8TPA - chains A and K of the 12 polymer chains in the assembly; structure by electron microscopy, 3.00 A resolution.

== Chain A ==
Protein: Hemagglutinin HA1 chain
Source organism: Influenza A virus (A/New Caledonia/20/1999(H1N1))
UniProt: Q6WG00 (Q6WG00_9INFA); the construct lacks a stretch of the UniProt sequence, so the offset changes along the chain: -6 to 54 = UniProt 1-61; 55-83 = UniProt 63-91; 84-95 = UniProt 93-104; 96-135 = UniProt 106-145; 2 more segments
Sequence (343 residues; each row starts with the number of its first residue; a row labelled like 135A-135C holds insertion residues (135A, then the next letters in order); numbers below 1 keep their minus sign (Met-6 is residue -6)):
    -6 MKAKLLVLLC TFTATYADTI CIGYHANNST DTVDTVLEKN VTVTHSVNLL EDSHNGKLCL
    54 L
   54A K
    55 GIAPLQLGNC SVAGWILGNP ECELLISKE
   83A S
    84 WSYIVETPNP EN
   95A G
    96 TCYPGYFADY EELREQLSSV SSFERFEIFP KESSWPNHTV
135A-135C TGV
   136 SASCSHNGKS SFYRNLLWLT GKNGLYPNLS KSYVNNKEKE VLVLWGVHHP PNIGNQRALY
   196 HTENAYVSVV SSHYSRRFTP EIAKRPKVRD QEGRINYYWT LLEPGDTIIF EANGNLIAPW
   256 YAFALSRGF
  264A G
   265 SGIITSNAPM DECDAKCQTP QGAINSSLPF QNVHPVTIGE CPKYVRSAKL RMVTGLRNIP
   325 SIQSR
Disordered / not traced: -6 to 10, 326-329
Disulfide bonds: Cys52-Cys277, Cys64-Cys76, Cys97-Cys139, Cys281-Cys305
Covalent attachments: N-acetylglucosamine (NAG) linked to Asn63, Asn95, Asn132, Asn163, Asn289

== Chain K ==
Protein: Hemagglutinin HA2 chain
Source organism: Influenza A virus (A/New Caledonia/20/1999(H1N1))
UniProt: Q6WG00 (Q6WG00_9INFA); residues 1-222 here correspond to UniProt positions 344-565 (UniProt number = residue number + 343)
Sequence (222 residues; numbered 1 to 222; the number before each row is that of its first residue):
     1 GLFGAIAGFI EGGWTGMVDG WYGYHHQNEQ GSGYAADQKS TQNAINGITN KVNSVIEKMN
    61 TQFTAVGKEF NKLERRMENL NKKVDDGFLD IWTYNAELLV LLENERTLDF HDSNVKNLYE
   121 KVKSQLKNNA KEIGNGCFEF YHKCNNECME SVKNGTYDYP KYSEESKLNR EKIDGVKLES
   181 MGVYQILAIY STVASSLVLL VSLGAISFWM CSNGSLQCRI CI
Disordered / not traced: 1-8, 172-222
Disulfide bonds: Cys144-Cys148

== Chain A / chain K interface ==
Pairs across the interface - 12 pairs, chain A then chain K:
  Asp104(A) with Leu73(K)
  Glu106(A) with Arg76(K)
  Glu107(A) with Leu73(K); Glu74(K); Arg75(K), hydrogen bond (side chain-backbone); Arg76(K), salt bridge
  Glu110(A) with Arg75(K); Arg76(K); Asn79(K), hydrogen bond
  Gln111(A) with Lys72(K)
  Trp234(A) with Leu73(K), hydrophobic
  Glu238(A) with Lys72(K), salt bridge
Interface residues without a listed pair, chain A (8 interface residues in all): Lys307
Interface residues without a listed pair, chain K (7 interface residues in all): Asp90

== Overview ==
Chain A and chain K form an interface of 8 and 7 residues respectively, with 2 hydrogen bonds and 2 salt
bridges. Polar contacts include Glu107(A)-Arg76(K), Glu238(A)-Lys72(K) and Glu107(A)-Arg75(K).
N-acetylglucosamine is covalently linked to Asn63(A), Asn95(A), Asn132(A), Asn163(A) and Asn289(A).
Here chain A is Hemagglutinin HA1 chain and chain K is Hemagglutinin HA2 chain, both from Influenza A virus
(A/New Caledonia/20/1999(H1N1)). Entry 8TPA (H1 hemagglutinin (NC99) in complex with medial-junction-targeting
Fab 2-2-1G06) was determined by electron microscopy together with 8TP6, 8TP7 and 8TP9 from the same study.
